4JVF - chain B; structure by X-ray diffraction, 2.40 A resolution.

[Chain B]
Name: Retinal rod rhodopsin-sensitive cGMP 3', 5'-cyclic phosphodiesterase subunit delta
From: Homo sapiens
Reference sequence: O43924 (PDE6D_HUMAN); numbering as in UniProt (aligned over 1-150)
Chain sequence (152 residues; row label = number of the first residue in the row; numbers below 1 keep their minus sign (Gly-1 is residue -1)):
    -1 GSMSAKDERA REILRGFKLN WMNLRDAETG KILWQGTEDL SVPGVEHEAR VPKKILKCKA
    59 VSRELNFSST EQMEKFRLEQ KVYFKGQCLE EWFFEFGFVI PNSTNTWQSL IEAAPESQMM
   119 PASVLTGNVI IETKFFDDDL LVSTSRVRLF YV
Unresolved in the structure: -1 to 3, 112-117
Differences from the reference sequence: expression tag (-1 to 0)
Residues lining bound ligands: 17X ((2S)-2-(2-phenyl-1H-benzimidazol-1-yl)-2-(piperidin-4-yl)ethyl 1-(1-benzyl-1H-benzimidazol-2-yl)piperidine-4-carboxylate): Leu17, Met20, Leu22, Trp32, Leu38, Ala47, Val49, Ile53, Leu54, Cys56, Lys57, Val59, Arg61, Leu63, Gln78, Val80, Leu87, Glu88, Trp90, Ile109, Glu110, Ala111, Leu123, Val127, Ile129, Thr131, Phe133, Val145, Leu147, Tyr149
UniProt features mapped onto this chain:
  - region: Arg144 to Val150 (Required for association with membranes)
What the authors report for this chain:
  - binding site for 17X: Cys56

[Overview]
Chain B binds compound 17X. From the paper: a binding site for 17X at Cys56.
Chain B is Retinal rod rhodopsin-sensitive cGMP 3', 5'-cyclic phosphodiesterase subunit delta (Homo sapiens);
the structure, The Crystal structure of PDE6D in complex with the inhibitor (s)-5, was determined by X-ray
diffraction together with 4JV6, 4JV8 and 4JVB from the same study.
